7ZMG - chains B and H of the 43 polymer chains in the assembly; structure by electron microscopy, 2.44 A resolution.

Chain B:
Protein: NADH dehydrogenase [ubiquinone] flavoprotein 1, mitochondrial
From: Chaetomium thermophilum var. thermophilum DSM 1495
Notes: EC 7.1.1.2
Reference sequence: G0SA46 (G0SA46_CHATD); residue numbers follow UniProt; this construct covers 1-507
Amino-acid sequence (507 residues; each row starts with the number of its first residue):
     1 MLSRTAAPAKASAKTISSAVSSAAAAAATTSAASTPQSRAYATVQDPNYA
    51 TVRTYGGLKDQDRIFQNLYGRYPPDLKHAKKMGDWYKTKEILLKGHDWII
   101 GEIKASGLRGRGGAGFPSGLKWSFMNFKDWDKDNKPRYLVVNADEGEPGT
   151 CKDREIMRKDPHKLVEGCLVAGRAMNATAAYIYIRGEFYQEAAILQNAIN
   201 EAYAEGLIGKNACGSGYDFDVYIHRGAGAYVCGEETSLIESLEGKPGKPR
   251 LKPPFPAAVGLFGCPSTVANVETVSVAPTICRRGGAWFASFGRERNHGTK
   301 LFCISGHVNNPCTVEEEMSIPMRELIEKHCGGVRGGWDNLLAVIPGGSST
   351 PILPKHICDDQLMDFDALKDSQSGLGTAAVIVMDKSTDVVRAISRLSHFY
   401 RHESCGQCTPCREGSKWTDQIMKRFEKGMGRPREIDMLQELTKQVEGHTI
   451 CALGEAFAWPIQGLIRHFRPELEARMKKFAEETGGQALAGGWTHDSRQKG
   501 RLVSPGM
Unresolved in the structure: 1-51
Bound ions: 4Fe-4S cluster Fe: C405, C408, C411, C451
Small-molecule neighbours:
  - FMN (flavin mononucleotide): G110, R111, G112, G113, A114, F116, K121, N142, D144, E145, G146, Y230, G233, E234, E235, V268, A269, N270, T273, A452, L453
  - 4Fe-4S cluster (SF4): V231, P249, S404, C405, G406, Q407, C408, C411, R412, T449, I450, C451, L453, G454

Chain H:
Protein: Subunit NDUFV2 of NADH-ubiquinone oxidoreductase (Complex I)
From: Chaetomium thermophilum var. thermophilum DSM 1495
Reference sequence: G0SDM6 (G0SDM6_CHATD); residues 1-318 here = UniProt positions 1-318
Amino-acid sequence (318 residues; each row starts with the number of its first residue):
     1 MRRRQLSLQAGPFAEPKANQARKSSSNGERSSTTSQDHDPVRPGIDAAIA
    51 RSLDTTAAMASKLTPLLMRTVARMGSRAMWAMVPAPARTLSTSAMRHSDT
   101 LMVHRNTPENNPDIPFKFTPENEKIIEQILKRYPPQYKKAAVMPLLDLGQ
   151 RQHGFCSISVMNEVARILEMPPMRVYEVASFYTMYNRTPVGKFHVQACTT
   201 TPCQLGGCGSDAIVKAIKEHLGINQGETTPDGLFTFIEVECLGACVNAPM
   251 VQINDDYYEDLTPETIKQVLTALKESVNDVSKAPKPGPQSGRQSCENSAG
   301 LTSLTSEPWGPEKTRPDL
Unresolved in the structure: 1-97
Bound ions: 2Fe-2S cluster Fe: C198, C203, C241, C245
Small-molecule neighbours: 2Fe-2S cluster (FES): C198, T200, P202, C203, C241, L242, G243, A244, C245, M250

Interface between chain B and chain H:
Pairs across the interface (139):
  D60(B) - S303(H)  hydrogen bond
  D60(B) - L304(H)  hydrogen bond (side chain-backbone)
  D60(B) - T305(H)
  D60(B) - W309(H)
  Q61(B) - W309(H)  hydrogen bond (backbone-side chain)
  R63(B) - S303(H)  hydrogen bond
  R63(B) - W309(H)
  F65(B) - L304(H)
  Q66(B) - L304(H)
  Q66(B) - P308(H)
  Q66(B) - W309(H)  hydrogen bond (side chain-backbone)
  L68(B) - C295(H)
  L68(B) - L304(H)
  Y69(B) - E296(H)
  Y69(B) - L301(H)  hydrophobic
  Y69(B) - S303(H)
  Y69(B) - L304(H)  hydrophobic
  R71(B) - L304(H)  hydrogen bond (side chain-backbone)
  R71(B) - S306(H)
  K80(B) - P311(H)
  K81(B) - G310(H)
  K81(B) - P311(H)
  M82(B) - W309(H)
  M82(B) - G310(H)
  G83(B) - G310(H)
  G83(B) - P311(H)
  Y86(B) - P311(H)  hydrophobic
  Y86(B) - T314(H)
  K94(B) - D317(H)
  E102(B) - R315(H)  salt bridge
  Y138(B) - P134(H)
  P148(B) - T200(H)
  P148(B) - C241(H)  hydrophobic
  G149(B) - P202(H)
  G149(B) - C245(H)  hydrogen bond (backbone-side chain)
  C151(B) - G243(H)  hydrogen bond (side chain-backbone)
  C151(B) - A244(H)
  C151(B) - C245(H)  hydrogen bond (side chain-backbone)
  C151(B) - V246(H)
  R154(B) - G243(H)
  R154(B) - A244(H)
  R154(B) - Y257(H)
  R154(B) - E259(H)  salt bridge
  E155(B) - C295(H)  hydrogen bond
  K159(B) - S294(H)  hydrogen bond
  Y181(B) - R132(H)  hydrogen bond (side chain-backbone)
  Y181(B) - Y133(H)
  Y181(B) - P134(H)
  Y183(B) - M143(H)
  R185(B) - C241(H)  hydrogen bond (side chain-backbone)
  R185(B) - L242(H)
  R185(B) - G243(H)
  G186(B) - M184(H)
  E187(B) - M184(H)
  E187(B) - L242(H)
  E187(B) - Q252(H)
  E187(B) - Y257(H)  hydrogen bond (backbone-side chain)
  F188(B) - L242(H)
  F188(B) - Y257(H)
  Y189(B) - R151(H)
  Y189(B) - D255(H)
  Q190(B) - D255(H)  hydrogen bond (side chain-backbone)
  Q190(B) - D256(H)  hydrogen bond
  Y222(B) - R132(H)
  I223(B) - R132(H)  hydrogen bond (backbone-side chain)
  H224(B) - Y133(H)  hydrogen bond
  H224(B) - A140(H)
  H224(B) - M143(H)
  H224(B) - P144(H)
  R225(B) - M143(H)
  R225(B) - D147(H)  salt bridge
  G226(B) - M143(H)
  A227(B) - M143(H)
  A227(B) - Y182(H)
  A227(B) - T183(H)  hydrogen bond (backbone-backbone)
  A227(B) - M184(H)  hydrogen bond (backbone-backbone)
  A227(B) - Y185(H)  hydrophobic
  G228(B) - T183(H)  hydrogen bond (backbone-side chain)
  G228(B) - M184(H)
  A229(B) - Y182(H)  hydrophobic
  V231(B) - F181(H)  hydrophobic
  C232(B) - Y182(H)  hydrophobic
  S241(B) - M143(H)  hydrogen bond
  S241(B) - Y182(H)  hydrogen bond
  L242(B) - A140(H)
  E243(B) - K139(H)  hydrogen bond (backbone-side chain)
  E243(B) - A140(H)
  G244(B) - K139(H)
  G244(B) - A140(H)
  G244(B) - V142(H)
  G244(B) - V178(H)
  K245(B) - K139(H)
  K245(B) - Y182(H)  hydrogen bond (backbone-side chain)
  P246(B) - E177(H)
  P246(B) - F181(H)  hydrophobic
  P246(B) - Y182(H)
  G247(B) - F181(H)
  G247(B) - Y182(H)  hydrogen bond (backbone-side chain)
  F262(B) - P134(H)
  F262(B) - Y137(H)  hydrogen bond (backbone-side chain)
  C281(B) - R315(H)
  R282(B) - T314(H)
  R282(B) - R315(H)  hydrogen bond (backbone-backbone)
  R283(B) - W309(H)
  R283(B) - K313(H)
  G284(B) - R315(H)
  C303(B) - V246(H)  hydrophobic
  I304(B) - V246(H)
  S305(B) - P202(H)
  S305(B) - C245(H)
  G306(B) - G206(H)
  H307(B) - L205(H)  hydrogen bond (side chain-backbone)
  N310(B) - N297(H)
  N310(B) - S298(H)  hydrogen bond
  P311(B) - V246(H)
  P311(B) - R292(H)  hydrogen bond (backbone-side chain)
  C312(B) - V246(H)
  C312(B) - C295(H)
  T313(B) - V246(H)
  T313(B) - C295(H)  hydrogen bond (backbone-backbone)
  H329(B) - N297(H)  hydrogen bond (backbone-side chain)
  H329(B) - T302(H)  hydrogen bond
  R334(B) - L205(H)
  R334(B) - G207(H)
  I381(B) - P202(H)  hydrophobic
  V382(B) - L205(H)
  M383(B) - L205(H)  hydrophobic
  R391(B) - Q204(H)  hydrogen bond
  R391(B) - D211(H)  salt bridge
  A392(B) - T201(H)  hydrogen bond (backbone-side chain)
  R395(B) - T199(H)  hydrogen bond
  R395(B) - T200(H)  hydrogen bond
  R395(B) - T201(H)
  R395(B) - E240(H)  salt bridge
  L396(B) - T201(H)
  F399(B) - E240(H)
  H402(B) - E240(H)
  E403(B) - E240(H)
  C405(B) - F181(H)
Other interface residues (no listed pair), chain B (91 interface residues in all): D62, I64, N67, Y72, E90, W98, E145, G146, E147, T150, R158, K248, T279, G285, V314, K328, C330
Other interface residues (no listed pair), chain H (63 interface residues in all): M170, V239, A299, L318

Summary:
Chain B and chain H form an interface of 91 and 63 residues respectively; the contacts include 38 hydrogen
bonds and 5 salt bridges. Polar pairs include E102(B)-R315(H), R154(B)-E259(H) and R225(B)-D147(H). Bound to
chain B: 4Fe-4S cluster and flavin mononucleotide.
Chain B is NADH dehydrogenase [ubiquinone] flavoprotein 1, mitochondrial and chain H is Subunit NDUFV2 of
NADH-ubiquinone oxidoreductase (Complex I), both from Chaetomium thermophilum var. thermophilum DSM 1495; the
structure, CryoEM structure of mitochondrial complex I from Chaetomium thermophilum (state 1), was determined
by electron microscopy together with 7ZM7, 7ZM8, 7ZMB, 7ZME and 7ZMH from the same study.
